4UWK - chain A; structure by X-ray diffraction, 2.83 A resolution.

== Chain A ==
Molecule: Phosphatidylinositol 3-kinase catalytic subunit type 3
Organism: Homo sapiens
Notes: EC 2.7.1.137; fragment: vps34 helical and kinase domains
Reference sequence: Q8NEB9 (PK3C3_HUMAN); residues 282-879 here = UniProt positions 282-879
Sequence (601 residues; row label = number of the first residue in the row):
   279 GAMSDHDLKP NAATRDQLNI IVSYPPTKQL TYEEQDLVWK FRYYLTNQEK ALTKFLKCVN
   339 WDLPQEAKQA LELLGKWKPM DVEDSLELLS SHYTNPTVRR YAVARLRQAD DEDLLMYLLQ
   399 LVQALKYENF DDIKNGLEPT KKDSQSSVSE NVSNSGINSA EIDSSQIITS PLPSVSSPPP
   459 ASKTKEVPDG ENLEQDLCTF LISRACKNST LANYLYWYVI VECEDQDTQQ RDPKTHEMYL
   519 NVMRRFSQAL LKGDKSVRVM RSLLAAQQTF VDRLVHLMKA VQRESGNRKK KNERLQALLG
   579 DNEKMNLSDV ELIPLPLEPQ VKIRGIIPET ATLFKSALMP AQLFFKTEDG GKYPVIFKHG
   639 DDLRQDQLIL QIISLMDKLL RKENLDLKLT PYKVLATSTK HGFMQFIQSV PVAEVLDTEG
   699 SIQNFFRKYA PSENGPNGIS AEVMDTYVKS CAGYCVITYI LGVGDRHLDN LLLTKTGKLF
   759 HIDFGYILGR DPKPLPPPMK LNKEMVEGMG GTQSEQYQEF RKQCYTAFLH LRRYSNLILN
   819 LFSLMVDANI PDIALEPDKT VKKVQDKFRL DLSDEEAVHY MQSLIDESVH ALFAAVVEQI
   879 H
Not modelled in the structure: 279-286, 417-437, 452-469, 870-879
Construct notes: expression tag (279-281)
Residues lining bound ligands: UJB ((2S)-1-[(5-chloro-2-thienyl)methyl]-8-[(3R,5R)-3,5-dimethylmorpholin-4-yl]-2-(trifluoromethyl)-3,4-dihydro-2H-pyrimido[1,2-a]pyrimidin-6-one): F612, S614, P618, I634, K636, D644, Y670, M682, Q683, F684, I685, S687, P689, L750, F758, I760, D761
Curated features (UniProtKB/Swiss-Prot):
  - region: L611 to M617 (G-loop), G740 to N748 (Catalytic loop), H759 to N780 (Activation loop)
  - modified residue: S282 (Phosphoserine)

== Overview ==
Ligands of chain A: compound UJB.
Chain A is Phosphatidylinositol 3-kinase catalytic subunit type 3 (Homo sapiens); the structure, Discovery of
(2S)-8-((3R)-3-Methylmorpholin-4-yl)-1-(3-methyl-2-oxo-
butyl)-2-(trifluoromethyl)-3,4-dihydro-2H-pyrimido(1,2-a)pyrimidin-6- one: a Novel Potent and Selective
Inhibitor of Vps34 for the Treatment ..., was determined by X-ray diffraction (same publication as 4UWF, 4UWG,
4UWH and 4UWL).
